8E2S - chains A and B; structure by X-ray diffraction, 2.95 A resolution.

Chain A (and B):
Name: tRNA-specific adenosine deaminase 1.19
Organism: Escherichia coli
Notes: EC 3.5.4.33; chain B of this document is another copy of the same molecule, construct and numbering; everything in this record applies to it too
UniProtKB: W8T8U5 (W8T8U5_ECOLX); residue numbers follow UniProt; this construct covers 1-167
Chain sequence (167 residues; numbered 1 to 167; the number before each row is that of its first residue):
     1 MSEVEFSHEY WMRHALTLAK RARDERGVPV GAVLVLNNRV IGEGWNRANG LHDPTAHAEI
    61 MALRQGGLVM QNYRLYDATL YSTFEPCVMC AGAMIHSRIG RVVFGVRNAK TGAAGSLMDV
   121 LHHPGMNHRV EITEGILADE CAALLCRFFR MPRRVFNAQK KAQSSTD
Unresolved in the structure: 1-2, 156-167 (chain B: 152-167)
Construct notes: conflict Arg23 (Trp in W8T8U5), Gly27 (Glu in W8T8U5), Leu36 (His in W8T8U5), Ala48 (Pro in W8T8U5), Asn49 (Ile in W8T8U5), Leu51 (Arg in W8T8U5), Tyr76 (Ile in W8T8U5), Ser82 (Val in W8T8U5), Phe84 (Leu in W8T8U5), Val106 (Ala in W8T8U5), Asn108 (Asp in W8T8U5), Cys146 (Ser in W8T8U5), Arg147 (Asp in W8T8U5), Pro152 (Arg in W8T8U5), Arg154 (Gln in W8T8U5), Val155 (Glu in W8T8U5), Phe156 (Ile in W8T8U5), Asn157 (Lys in W8T8U5)
Ion coordination: Zn2+: His57, Cys87, Cys90
From the paper describing this entry:
  - conformationally variable residues (loop rearrangement): Asp24 to Pro29

Interface between chain A and chain B:
Contacting residue pairs - 56 pairs, chain A then chain B:
  Arg26(A) - Tyr73(B)
  Arg26(A) - Arg74(B)
  Ala48(A) - Tyr73(B)
  Asn49(A) - Tyr73(B)
  His52(A) - Gly67(B)
  His52(A) - Gln71(B)  hydrogen bond (side chain-backbone)
  His52(A) - Asn72(B)
  His52(A) - Tyr73(B)
  Asp53(A) - Arg64(B)  salt bridge
  Asp53(A) - Tyr73(B)
  Pro54(A) - Leu63(B)
  Pro54(A) - Tyr73(B)
  Pro54(A) - His96(B)
  Pro54(A) - Ser97(B)
  Thr55(A) - Arg64(B)  hydrogen bond
  Thr55(A) - Ala93(B)
  His57(A) - His96(B)
  Ile60(A) - Thr55(B)
  Leu63(A) - Pro54(B)
  Arg64(A) - Asp53(B)  salt bridge
  Arg64(A) - Thr55(B)
  Arg64(A) - Arg64(B)
  Gly67(A) - His52(B)
  Leu68(A) - His52(B)
  Gln71(A) - His52(B)  hydrogen bond
  Asn72(A) - His52(B)
  Tyr73(A) - Ala48(B)
  Tyr73(A) - Asn49(B)
  Tyr73(A) - Asp53(B)
  Tyr73(A) - Pro54(B)
  Cys87(A) - His96(B)
  Val88(A) - Val88(B)
  Val88(A) - Gly92(B)
  Val88(A) - Val120(B)  hydrophobic
  Met89(A) - Met89(B)
  Met89(A) - Gly92(B)
  Met89(A) - Ala93(B)  hydrophobic
  Met89(A) - His96(B)
  Gly92(A) - Met89(B)
  Ala93(A) - Met89(B)
  His96(A) - His57(B)
  His96(A) - Cys87(B)
  Ser97(A) - Pro54(B)
  Lys110(A) - Gly125(B)
  Leu117(A) - His123(B)
  Leu117(A) - Gly125(B)
  Leu117(A) - Met126(B)  hydrophobic
  Met118(A) - Val120(B)  hydrophobic
  Met118(A) - His123(B)
  Val120(A) - Val88(B)  hydrophobic
  His123(A) - Leu117(B)  hydrogen bond (side chain-backbone)
  His123(A) - Met118(B)
  Gly125(A) - Leu117(B)
  Met126(A) - Val88(B)  hydrophobic
  Met126(A) - Leu117(B)  hydrophobic
  Met126(A) - Met118(B)  hydrophobic
Also at the interface, not in a pair above, chain A (31 interface residues in all): Thr111
Also at the interface, not in a pair above, chain B (33 interface residues in all): Arg26, Leu51, Ile60, Leu68, Ile95, Lys110

In short:
31 residues of chain A face 33 of chain B across their interface; the contacts include 4 hydrogen bonds and 2
salt bridges. Polar pairs include Asp53(A)-Arg64(B), His52(A)-Gln71(B) and Thr55(A)-Arg64(B). His57(A),
Cys87(A) and Cys90(A) coordinate Zn2+. The paper reports conformational variability at Asp24(A).
Both chains are tRNA-specific adenosine deaminase 1.19 (Escherichia coli). Entry 8E2S (Crystal structure of
TadAC-1.19) was determined by X-ray diffraction together with 8E2P, 8E2Q and 8E2R from the same study.
